Entry 1LKK (X-ray diffraction, 1.00 A resolution); this record covers chains A and B.

[Chain A]
Name: Human P56 tyrosine kinase
Source organism: Homo sapiens
Notes: fragment: sh2 domain
Reference sequence: P06239 (LCK_HUMAN); numbering as in UniProt (aligned over 122-226)
Chain sequence (105 residues; row label = number of the first residue in the row):
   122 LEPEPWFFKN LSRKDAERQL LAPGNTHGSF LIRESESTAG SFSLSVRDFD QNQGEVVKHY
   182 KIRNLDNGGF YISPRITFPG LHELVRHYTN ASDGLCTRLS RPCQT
Curated features (UniProtKB/Swiss-Prot):
  - modified residue: T159 (Phosphothreonine), S162 (Phosphoserine), Y192 (Phosphotyrosine), S194 (Phosphoserine)
  - mutagenesis: R154 (R154K: No effect on interaction with SQSTM1)

[Chain B]
Name: Phosphotyrosyl peptide ac-ptyr-glu-glu-ile
Chain sequence (5 residues; numbered 251 to 255; the number before each row is that of its first residue):
   251 XYEEI
Modified positions: ACE (acetyl group) at position 251; Y252 (o-phosphotyrosine; PTR)

[How chain A and chain B interact]
Contacting residue pairs - 21 pairs, chain A then chain B:
  R134(A) - ACE_251(B)  hydrogen bond (side chain-backbone)
  R134(A) - Y252(B)
  R154(A) - Y252(B)
  S156(A) - Y252(B)
  E157(A) - Y252(B)
  S158(A) - Y252(B)
  S164(A) - Y252(B)
  K179(A) - E253(B)
  H180(A) - Y252(B)
  H180(A) - E253(B)  hydrogen bond (backbone-backbone)
  Y181(A) - Y252(B)
  Y181(A) - E253(B)
  Y181(A) - E254(B)
  K182(A) - Y252(B)
  R184(A) - E254(B)  salt bridge
  I193(A) - I255(B)  hydrophobic
  R196(A) - I255(B)
  Y209(A) - I255(B)
  D214(A) - I255(B)
  G215(A) - I255(B)
  L216(A) - I255(B)  hydrophobic
Other interface residues (no listed pair), chain A (19 interface residues in all): E155, S194

[Overview]
Chain A and chain B form an interface of 19 and 5 residues respectively, with 2 hydrogen bonds and 1 salt
bridge. Among the polar pairs are R184(A)-E254(B), R134(A)-ACE_251(B) and H180(A)-E253(B). UniProt lists one
mutagenesis site on chain A.
Chain A is Human P56 tyrosine kinase (Homo sapiens) and chain B is Phosphotyrosyl peptide ac-ptyr-glu-glu-ile;
the structure, Human P56-lck tyrosine kinase SH2 domain in complex with the phosphotyrosyl peptide
ac-ptyr-glu-glu-ile (pyeei peptide), was determined by X-ray diffraction, deposited together with 1LKL.
